PDB entry 4KJK | X-ray diffraction, 1.35 A resolution | chain A

== Chain A ==
Protein: Dihydrofolate reductase
Source organism: Escherichia coli
Notes: EC 1.5.1.3
UniProtKB: P0ABQ4 (DYR_ECOLI); residue numbers follow UniProt; this construct covers 1-159
Sequence (159 residues; each row starts with the number of its first residue):
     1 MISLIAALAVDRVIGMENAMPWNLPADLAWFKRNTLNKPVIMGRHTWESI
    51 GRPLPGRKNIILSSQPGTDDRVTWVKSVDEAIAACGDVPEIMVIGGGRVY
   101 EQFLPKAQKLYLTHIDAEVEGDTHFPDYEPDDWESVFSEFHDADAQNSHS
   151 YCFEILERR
Ion coordination: Ca2+: V10, V119
Small-molecule neighbours:
  - folic acid (FOL): I5, A6, A7, M20, W22, P25, D27, L28, A29, W30, F31, K32, T46, I50, R52, L54, P55, R57, I94, Y100, T113
  - NADP (NAP; NADP nicotinamide-adenine-dinucleotide phosphate): A6, A7, I14, G15, M16, N18, A19, M20, W22, G43, R44, H45, T46, S49, L62, S63, S64, Q65, K76, S77, V78, I94, G95, G96, G97, R98, V99, Y100, Q102, T123
Swiss-Prot annotation at these positions:
  - binding site (substrate): I5, D27, R52, R57, T113
  - binding site (NADP(+)): A7, V13 to A19, H45, T46, S63, S64, K76, G95 to Q102
  - natural variant: L28 (L28R: In strain: B[RT500] isozyme 2), W30 (W30G: In strain: 1810), E154 (E154K: In strain: B[MB1428]; E154Q: In strain: 1810)
  - mutagenesis: M16 (M16F/S: Increases catalytic rate about 2-fold; M16N: Increases catalytic rate about 2-fold. Increases catalytic rate about 7-fold; when associated with L-20; Y-42; F-92; A-85 and S-152), M20 (M20I/V: Increases catalytic rate 2-fold; M20L: Increases catalytic rate 2.5-fold. Increases catalytic rate about 7-fold; when associated with N-16; Y-42; F-92; A-85 and S-152), M42 (M42V: Increases catalytic rate almost 2-fold; M42Y: Increases catalytic rate almost 2-fold. Increases catalytic rate about 7-fold; when associated with N-16; L-20; A-85; F-92 and S-152), C85 (C85A: Decreases catalytic rate by one third. Increases catalytic rate about 7-fold; when associated with N-16; L-20; Y-42; F-92 and S-152), M92 (M92F: No effect. Increases catalytic rate about 7-fold; when associated with N-16; L-20; Y-42; A-85 and S-152; M92L: No effect), C152 (C152S: Increases catalytic rate 1.5-fold. Increases catalytic rate about 7-fold; when associated with N-16; L-20; Y-42; A-85 and F-92)
What the authors report for this chain:
  - binding site for NADP: I14, S63 to Q65
  - binding site for folic acid: I5
  - mutagenesis - G121V: decreased catalytic activity (citing earlier work)

== In short ==
Bound to chain A: folic acid and NADP. The Ca2+ site is built by V10 and V119. Curated annotation (UniProt)
lists 5 substrate-binding residues, 21 NADP+-binding residues and 6 mutagenesis sites. The paper reports a
binding site for NADP at I14 and S63; G121V reduces catalytic activity.
Chain A is Dihydrofolate reductase (Escherichia coli); the structure, Room Temperature WT DHFR, was determined
by X-ray diffraction together with 4KJJ and 4KJL from the same study.
